PDB entry 4M9S | X-ray diffraction, 3.21 A resolution | chains B and F of the 8 polymer chains in the assembly

[Chain B]
Molecule: Cell death protein 4
Organism: Caenorhabditis elegans
Reference sequence: P30429 (CED4_CAEEL); residue numbers follow UniProt; this construct covers 1-549
Sequence (549 residues; each row starts with the number of its first residue):
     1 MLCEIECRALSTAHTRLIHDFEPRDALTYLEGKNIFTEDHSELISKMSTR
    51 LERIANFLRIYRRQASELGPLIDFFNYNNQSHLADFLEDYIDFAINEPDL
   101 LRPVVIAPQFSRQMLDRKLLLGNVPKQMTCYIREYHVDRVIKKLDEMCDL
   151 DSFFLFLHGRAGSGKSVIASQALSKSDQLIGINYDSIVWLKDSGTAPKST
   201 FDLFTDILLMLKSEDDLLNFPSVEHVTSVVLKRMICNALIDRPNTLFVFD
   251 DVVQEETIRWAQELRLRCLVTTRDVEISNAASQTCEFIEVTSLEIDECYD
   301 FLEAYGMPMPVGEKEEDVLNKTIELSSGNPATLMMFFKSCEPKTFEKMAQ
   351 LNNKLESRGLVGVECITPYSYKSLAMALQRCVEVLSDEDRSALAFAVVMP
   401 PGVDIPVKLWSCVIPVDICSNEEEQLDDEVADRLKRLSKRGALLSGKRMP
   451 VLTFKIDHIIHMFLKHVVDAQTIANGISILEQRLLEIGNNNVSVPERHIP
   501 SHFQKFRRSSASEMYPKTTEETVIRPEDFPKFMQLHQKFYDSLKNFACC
Disordered / not traced: 417-425, 492-520
Modified residues: Mse1, Mse47, Mse114, Mse128, Mse147, Mse210, Mse234, Mse307, Mse309, Mse334, Mse335, Mse348, Mse376, Mse399, Mse449, Mse462, Mse533 (selenomethionine; parent Met); Mse514 (selenomethionine)
Metal / ion sites: Mg2+: S166, D250 (together with ATP)
Ligand contacts: ATP (adenosine-5'-triphosphate): Mse128, Y131, R160, A161, G162, S163, G164, K165, S166, V167, Q171, D250, D251, R273, F301, Y305, P330, A331, Mse334, T367, P368, Y369
Swiss-Prot annotation at these positions:
  - binding site (ATP): Y131, G162, G164, K165, S166, V167, R273, T367, Y369
  - binding site (Mg(2+)): S166
  - mutagenesis: Q80 to C549 (In n1162; reduces the number of apoptotic corpses and restores the number of male tail rays in an icd-1 RNAi background), V230 (V230D: Loss of dimerization without affecting interaction with ced-9, loss of ced-3 activation and severe reduction in the number of cell corpses in embryos in a ced-1 mutant background ...), R233 (R233E: Severe reduction in the number of cell corpses in embryos in a ced-1 mutant background ...), Mse234 (M234E: Loss of dimerization without affecting interaction with ced-9, loss of ced-3 activation and severe reduction in the number of cell corpses in embryos in a ced-1 mutant background ...), D250 to D251 (Severe reduction in the number of cell corpses in embryos in a ced-1 mutant background), I258 (I258N: In n1948; no effect on the interaction with mac-1), A394 (A394W: Reduced interaction with ced-3)
From the paper describing this entry:
  - mutagenesis - A394W: abolished catalytic activity (autocatalytic processing of CED-3)
  - mutagenesis - L2F, G162E, S163F: decreased stability (proposed by the authors, not directly observed)
  - mutagenesis - A394W: unchanged catalytic activity (protease activity of the processed CED-3)

[Chain F]
Molecule: CED-3 fragment
Sequence (8 residues; numbered 748 to 755; the number before each row is that of its first residue):
   748 PMFNFMGC
Disordered / not traced: 748, 754-755
Modified residues: Mse749 (selenomethionine; parent Met); Mse753 (selenomethionine; parent Met)

[Chain B / chain F interface]
Pairs across the interface (17):
  Q379(B) - F752(F)
  Q379(B) - Mse753(F)
  V382(B) - F750(F)  hydrophobic
  V382(B) - Mse753(F)  hydrophobic
  E383(B) - Mse753(F)
  R390(B) - F750(F)
  R390(B) - Mse753(F)
  S391(B) - Mse749(F)
  A394(B) - Mse749(F)
  A394(B) - F750(F)  hydrophobic
  F463(B) - Mse753(F)
  H466(B) - N751(F)
  V467(B) - F750(F)
  V467(B) - N751(F)  hydrogen bond (backbone-backbone)
  V468(B) - F750(F)  hydrophobic
  D469(B) - Mse749(F)
  D469(B) - F750(F)
Other interface residues (no listed pair), chain B (14 interface residues in all): L393, L464, T472
The authors on this interface:
  - hot spots on chain B (mutagenesis) - A394W: decreased binding to CED-3

[Summary]
The interface between chain B and chain F involves 14 residues on one side and 5 on the other; the contacts
include 1 hydrogen bond. Its one hydrogen bond, V467(B)-N751(F), is backbone to backbone. The paper reports
that L2F, G162E and S163F of chain B reduce stability; A394W of chain B abolishes catalytic activity
(autocatalytic processing of CED-3).
Chain B is Cell death protein 4 (Caenorhabditis elegans) and chain F is CED-3 fragment; the structure, crystal
structure of CED-4 bound CED-3 fragment, was determined by X-ray diffraction (same publication as 4M9X, 4M9Y,
4M9Z and 4M9R).
